Entry 1CTY (X-ray diffraction, 2.20 A resolution); this record covers chain A.

# Chain A
Molecule: Cytochrome C
Organism: Saccharomyces cerevisiae
UniProt: P00044 (CYC1_YEAST); the author numbering skips numbers that UniProt does not, so the offset changes along the chain: -5 to -1 = UniProt 1-5; 1-103 = UniProt 6-108
Amino-acid sequence (108 residues; each row starts with the number of its first residue; note: 1 number in that range is skipped by the numbering (no residue carries it; nothing is unmodelled there); numbers below 1 keep their minus sign (Thr-5 is residue -5)):
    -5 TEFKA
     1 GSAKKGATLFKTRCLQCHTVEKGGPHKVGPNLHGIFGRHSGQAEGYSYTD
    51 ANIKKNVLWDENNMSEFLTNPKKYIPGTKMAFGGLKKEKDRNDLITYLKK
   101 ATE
Construct notes: conflict Phe67 (Tyr72 in P00044), Thr102 (Cys107 in P00044)
Modified positions: Lys72 (n-trimethyllysine; M3L)
Covalently attached groups: heme c (HEC) linked to Cys14, Cys17
Bound ions: heme c Fe: His18, Met80
Residues lining bound ligands: heme c (HEC): Phe10, Arg13, Gln16, His18, Val28, Gly29, Pro30, Leu32, Ile35, Arg38, His39, Ser40, Gly41, Gln42, Tyr46, Ser47, Tyr48, Thr49, Asn52, Trp59, Met64, Phe67, Leu68, Thr78, Lys79, Met80, Ala81, Phe82, Leu85, Leu94, Leu98

# In short
Heme c is covalently linked to Cys17. His18 and Met80 form the heme c Fe site.
Chain A is Cytochrome C (Saccharomyces cerevisiae); the structure, Mutation of tyrosine-67 in cytochrome C
significantly alters the local heme environment, was determined by X-ray diffraction together with 1CTZ from
the same study.
